Entry 6BVM (X-ray diffraction, 1.80 A resolution); this record covers chains A and B of the 3 polymer chains in the assembly.

# Chain A
Molecule: GTPase HRas
From: Homo sapiens
UniProtKB: P01112 (RASH_HUMAN); residues 1-166 here = UniProt positions 1-166
Chain sequence (167 residues; numbered 0 to 166; the number before each row is that of its first residue; numbering starts at 0):
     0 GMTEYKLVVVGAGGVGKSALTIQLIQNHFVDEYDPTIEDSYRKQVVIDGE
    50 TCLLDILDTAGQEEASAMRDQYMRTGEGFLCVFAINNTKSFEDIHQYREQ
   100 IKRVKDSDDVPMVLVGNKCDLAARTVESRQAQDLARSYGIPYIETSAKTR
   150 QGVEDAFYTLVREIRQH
Unresolved in the structure: 0
Construct notes: expression tag (0); engineered mutation Ala64 (Tyr in P01112)
Modified / non-standard residues: Cys51 (S-hydroxycysteine; CSO)
Swiss-Prot annotation at these positions:
  - region: His166 (Hypervariable region)
  - motif: Tyr32 to Tyr40 (Effector region)
  - binding site (GTP): Gly13 to Ala18, Val29 to Thr35, Ala59, Gly60, Asn116 to Asp119, Ser145 to Lys147
  - modified residue: Met1 (N-acetylmethionine), Thr2 (N-acetylthreonine), Cys118 (S-nitrosocysteine)
  - glycosylation: Thr35 (Microbial infection: O-linked (Glc) threonine)
  - natural variant: Gly12 (G12A: In CSTLO; G12C: In CSTLO; G12D: In CSTLO; G12E: In CSTLO; G12S: In CSTLO and CMEMS; G12V: In CSTLO, bladder carcinoma and CMEMS), Gly13 (G13C: In CSTLO; G13D: In CSTLO; G13R: In SFM), Gln22 (Q22K: In CMEMS), Glu37 (E37EE: In CSTLO), Thr58 (T58I: In CSTLO), Gln61 (Q61K: In NMTC2; Q61L: In melanoma), Glu63 (E63K: In CMEMS), Ser89 (S89C: Found in a patient with severe fetal hydrops and pleural effusion; uncertain significance), Lys117 (K117R: In CSTLO), Ala146 (A146T: In CSTLO; A146V: In CSTLO)
  - mutagenesis: Ser17 (S17N: Dominant negative. Prevents PLCE1 EGF-induced recruitment to plasma membrane. No effect on subcellular location of isoform 2), Asn26 (N26G: Loss of interaction with PLCE1; when associated with V-12), Val29 (V29A: No effect on interaction with PLCE1; when associated with V-12), Tyr32 (Y32F: Loss of interaction and recruitment to plasma membrane of PLCE1; when associated with V-12), Pro34 (P34G: No effect on interaction with PLCE1; when associated with V-12), Thr35 (T35S: Loss of interaction with PLCE1; when associated with V-12), Glu37 (E37G: No effect on interaction with PLCE1; when associated with V-12), Asp38 (D38N: No effect on interaction with PLCE1; when associated with V-12), Ser39 (S39C: No effect on interaction with PLCE1; when associated with V-12), Ala59 (A59T: Loss of GTPase activity and creation of an autophosphorylation site), Gln61 (Q61I: Moderately increased transformation of cultured cell lines; Q61R: Promotes interaction with SHOC2 and PP1C; Q61V: Strongly increased transformation of cultured cell lines), Ala83 (A83T: GTP-binding activity reduced by factor of 30), 4 further mutagenesis entries in UniProt
Metal / ion sites: Mg2+: Ser17, Thr35 (together with GMP-PNP)
Ligand contacts: GMP-PNP (GNP; phosphoaminophosphonic acid-guanylate ester): Ala11, Gly12, Gly13, Val14, Gly15, Lys16, Ser17, Ala18, Phe28, Val29, Asp30, Glu31, Tyr32, Asp33, Pro34, Thr35, Thr58, Ala59, Gly60, Gln61, Asn116, Lys117, Asp119, Leu120, Ser145, Ala146, Lys147

# Chain B
Molecule: Son of sevenless homolog 1
From: Homo sapiens
UniProtKB: Q07889 (SOS1_HUMAN); numbering as in UniProt (aligned over 566-1046)
Chain sequence (482 residues; row label = number of the first residue in the row):
   565 GQMRLPSADVYRFAEPDSEENIIFEENMQPKAGIPIIKAGTVIKLIERLT
   615 YHMYADPNFVRTFLTTYRSFCKPQELLSLIIERFEIPEPEPTEADRIAIE
   665 NGDQPLSAELKRFRKEYIQPVQLRVLNVCRHWVEHHFYDFERDAYLLQRM
   715 EEFIGTVRGKAMKKWVESITKIIQRKKIARDNGPGHNITFQSSPPTVEWH
   765 ISRPGHIETFDLLTLHPIEIARQLTLLESDLYRAVQPSELVGSVWTKEDK
   815 EINSPNLLKMIRHTTNLTLWFEKCIVETENLEERVAVVSRIIEILQVFQE
   865 LNNFNGVLEVVSAMNSSPVYRLDHTFEQIPSRQKKILEEAHELSEDHYKK
   915 YLAKLRSINPPCVPFFGIYLTNILKTEEGNPEVLKRHGKELINFSKRRKV
   965 AEITGEIQQYQNQPYCLRVESDIKRFFENLNPMGNSMEKEFTDYLFNKSL
  1015 EIEPRNPKPLPRFPKKYSYPLKSPGVRPSNPR
Unresolved in the structure: 591-596, 744-750
Construct notes: expression tag (565)
Ligand contacts: EBV ((2S)-2-amino-1-[(3aR,6aS)-5-[(5-chloro-1H-indol-3-yl)methyl]hexahydropyrrolo[3,4-c]pyrrol-2(1H)-yl]-3-(1H-indol-3-yl)propan-1-one): Met878, Asn879, Tyr884, Asp887, Phe890, Lys898, Leu901, Glu902, His905

# Interface between chain A and chain B
Pairs across the interface - 64 pairs, chain A then chain B:
  Met1(A) - Arg920(B)
  Gln22(A) - Thr753(B)
  Ile24(A) - Asn976(B)
  Gln25(A) - Ile752(B)
  Gln25(A) - Asn976(B)
  Asn26(A) - Asn751(B)
  Asn26(A) - Ile752(B)
  Asn26(A) - Thr753(B)  hydrogen bond (backbone-backbone)
  Asn26(A) - Phe754(B)
  Asn26(A) - Pro978(B)
  His27(A) - Asn751(B)  hydrogen bond (side chain-backbone)
  Glu31(A) - Arg739(B)
  Asp33(A) - Arg694(B)  hydrogen bond (backbone-side chain)
  Asp33(A) - Ser732(B)
  Asp33(A) - Ile736(B)
  Asp33(A) - Arg739(B)  salt bridge
  Pro34(A) - Arg694(B)
  Pro34(A) - Trp729(B)  hydrogen bond (backbone-side chain)
  Pro34(A) - Ser732(B)
  Thr35(A) - Trp729(B)  hydrogen bond (backbone-side chain)
  Ile36(A) - Leu687(B)
  Ile36(A) - Asn691(B)
  Ile36(A) - Trp729(B)
  Glu37(A) - Ala619(B)
  Glu37(A) - Pro621(B)
  Glu37(A) - Asn691(B)  hydrogen bond (backbone-side chain)
  Glu37(A) - His695(B)
  Asp38(A) - Arg694(B)  salt bridge
  Asp38(A) - His695(B)  salt bridge
  Ser39(A) - Pro621(B)
  Ser39(A) - Asn622(B)
  Arg41(A) - Gln973(B)
  Lys42(A) - Gln973(B)
  Gln43(A) - Leu919(B)  hydrogen bond (side chain-backbone)
  Gln43(A) - Arg920(B)
  Gln43(A) - Ser921(B)
  Gln43(A) - Ile922(B)  hydrogen bond (side chain-backbone)
  Gln43(A) - Pro924(B)
  Gln43(A) - Gln973(B)  hydrogen bond (backbone-side chain)
  Gln43(A) - Tyr974(B)  hydrogen bond
  Val44(A) - Asn923(B)
  Val45(A) - Ser921(B)
  Val45(A) - Ile922(B)
  Val45(A) - Asn923(B)  hydrogen bond (backbone-side chain)
  Thr50(A) - Arg920(B)
  Thr50(A) - Ser921(B)  hydrogen bond (side chain-backbone)
  Thr50(A) - Ile922(B)
  Leu56(A) - Pro621(B)  hydrophobic
  Gln61(A) - Lys728(B)  hydrogen bond
  Gln61(A) - Trp729(B)
  Glu63(A) - Ala725(B)
  Glu63(A) - Lys728(B)  salt bridge
  Glu63(A) - Trp729(B)
  Ala66(A) - Lys679(B)
  Met67(A) - Pro684(B)  hydrophobic
  Met67(A) - Leu687(B)  hydrophobic
  Met67(A) - Arg688(B)
  Gln70(A) - Met617(B)
  Gln70(A) - Tyr618(B)
  Gln70(A) - Ala619(B)  hydrogen bond (side chain-backbone)
  Gln70(A) - Arg688(B)
  Arg149(A) - Thr753(B)
  Arg149(A) - Gln755(B)  hydrogen bond
  Glu153(A) - Gln755(B)
Interface residues without a listed pair, chain A (32 interface residues in all): Ala64, Arg73, Lys147, Thr148
Interface residues without a listed pair, chain B (36 interface residues in all): Leu690, Glu698, Gln977

# Summary
32 residues of chain A face 36 of chain B across their interface, with 15 hydrogen bonds and 4 salt bridges.
Among the polar pairs are Asp33(A)-Arg739(B), Asp38(A)-Arg694(B) and Asp38(A)-His695(B). Ligands of chain A:
GMP-PNP. Bound to chain B: compound EBV.
Here chain A is GTPase HRas and chain B is Son of sevenless homolog 1, both from Homo sapiens. Entry 6BVM
(Ras:SOS:Ras in complex with a small molecule activator) was determined by X-ray diffraction, deposited
together with 6BVI, 6BVJ, 6BVK and 6BVL.
